PDB entry 3VAF | X-ray diffraction, 2.49 A resolution | chains A and B of the 4 polymer chains in the assembly

[Chain A (and B)]
Protein: Splicing factor U2AF 65 kDa subunit
Source organism: Homo sapiens
Notes: fragment: RNA Binding Domains 1 and 2; chain B of this document is another copy of the same molecule, construct and numbering; everything in this record applies to it too
UniProtKB: P26368 (U2AF2_HUMAN); numbering as in UniProt; present here: 148-237, 258-336
Chain sequence (174 residues; numbered 143 to 336; 20 numbers in that range are skipped by the numbering (no residue carries them; nothing is unmodelled there); the number before each row is that of its first residue):
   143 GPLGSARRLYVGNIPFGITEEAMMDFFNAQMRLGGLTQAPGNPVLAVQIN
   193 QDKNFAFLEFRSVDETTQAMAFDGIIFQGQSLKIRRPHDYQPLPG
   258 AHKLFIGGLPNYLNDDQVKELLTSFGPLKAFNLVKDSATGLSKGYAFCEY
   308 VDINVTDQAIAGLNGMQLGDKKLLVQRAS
Sequence notes: expression tag (143-147)
Small-molecule neighbours:
  - 1,4-diethylene dioxide (DIO), molecule 1: Pro144, Leu145, Gly146, Ala148, Tyr232, Gln233, Pro234, Leu235
  - 1,4-diethylene dioxide (DIO), molecule 2: Asp272, Leu290, Lys292
Swiss-Prot annotation at these positions:
  - natural variant: Arg149 (R149W: In DEVDFB)
  - modified residue: Lys276 (5-hydroxylysine), Ser294 (Phosphoserine)
Reported in the primary citation:
  - binding site for the 7-nt DNA strand: Lys225, Arg227
  - specificity-determining residues: Asp293, Lys328, Lys329 (proposed by the authors, not directly observed)
  - mutagenesis - D293N/K329Q/L331K/Q333E: unchanged binding to 5'-4rU
  - mutagenesis - D293N/K329Q/L331K/Q333E: increased binding to 3'-4rU
  - mutagenesis - K260A/N289A (36-fold), F304A (73-fold): decreased binding to poly-rU RNA (citing earlier work)

[Chain A / chain B interface]
Pairs across the interface - 6 pairs, chain A then chain B:
  Phe158(A) with Leu145(B), hydrophobic; Pro236(B), hydrophobic; Gly237(B)
  Asp194(A) with Asn289(B)
  Lys195(A) with Asn289(B)
  Gln222(A) with Ser336(B)
Also at the interface, not in a pair above, chain A (6 interface residues in all): Gly159, Asn196
Also at the interface, not in a pair above, chain B (7 interface residues in all): Lys260, Lys292

[Summary]
6 residues of chain A and 7 residues of chain B are in contact. Bound to chain A: 1,4-diethylene dioxide. From
the paper: a binding site for the 7-nt DNA strand at Lys225(A) and Arg227(A); K260A/N289A and F304A of chain A
reduce binding to poly-rU RNA.
Both chains are Splicing factor U2AF 65 kDa subunit (Homo sapiens). Entry 3VAF (Structure of U2AF65 variant
with BrU3 DNA) was determined by X-ray diffraction together with 3VAG, 3VAH, 3VAI, 3VAJ, 3VAK, 3VAL and 3VAM
from the same study.
